5CXV - chains A and C; structure by X-ray diffraction, 2.70 A resolution.

# Chain A
Protein: Muscarinic acetylcholine receptor M1, Endolysin
Organism: Homo sapiens
Notes: EC 3.2.1.17
UniProtKB: chimeric construct of P11229, P00720: residues 2-218 from P11229 (ACM1_HUMAN) positions 2-218 (same numbers); residues 1001-1160 from P00720 positions 2-161 (UniProt number = residue number - 999); residues 355-460 from P11229 (ACM1_HUMAN) positions 355-460 (same numbers)
Amino-acid sequence (515 residues; numbered -24 to 466; the number before each row is that of its first residue; numbers below 1 keep their minus sign (Met-24 is residue -24)):
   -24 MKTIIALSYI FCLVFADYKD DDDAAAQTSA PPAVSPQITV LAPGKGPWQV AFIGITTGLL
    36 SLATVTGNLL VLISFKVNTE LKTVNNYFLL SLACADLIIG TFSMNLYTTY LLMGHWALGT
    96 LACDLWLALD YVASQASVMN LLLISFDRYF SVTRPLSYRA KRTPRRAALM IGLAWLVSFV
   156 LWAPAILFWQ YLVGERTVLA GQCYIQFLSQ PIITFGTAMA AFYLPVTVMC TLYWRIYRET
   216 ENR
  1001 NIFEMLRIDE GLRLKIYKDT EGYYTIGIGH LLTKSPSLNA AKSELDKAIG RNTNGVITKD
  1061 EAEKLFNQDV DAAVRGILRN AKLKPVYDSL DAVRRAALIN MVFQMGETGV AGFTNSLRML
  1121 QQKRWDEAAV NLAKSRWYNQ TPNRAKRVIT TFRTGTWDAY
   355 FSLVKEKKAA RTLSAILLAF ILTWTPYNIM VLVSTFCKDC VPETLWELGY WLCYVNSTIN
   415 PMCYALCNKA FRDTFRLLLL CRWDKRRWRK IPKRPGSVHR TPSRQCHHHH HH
Disordered / not traced: -24 to 19, 440-466
Cystine bridges: Cys98-Cys178, Cys391-Cys394
Differences from the reference sequence: initiating methionine (-24); expression tag (-23 to 1, 461-466); engineered mutation Gln2 (Asn in P11229), Gln12 (Asn in P11229), Gln110 (Asn in P11229), Thr1053 (Cys54 in P00720), Ala1096 (Cys97 in P00720); variant Gly1011 (Arg12 in P00720), Arg1136 (Ile137 in P00720)
Small-molecule neighbours: Tiotropium (0HK; (1R,2R,4S,5S,7S)-7-{[hydroxy(dithiophen-2-yl)acetyl]oxy}-9,9-dimethyl-3-oxa-9-azoniatricyclo[3.3.1.0~2,4~]nonane): Asp105, Tyr106, Ser109, Gln110, Trp157, Leu183, Thr189, Thr192, Ala193, Ala196, Phe197, Trp378, Tyr381, Asn382, Tyr404, Cys407, Tyr408
Curated features (UniProtKB/Swiss-Prot):
  - site: Glu170 (Subtype-specific residue that binds to snake venom muscarinic toxin 7), Thr172 (Binds to snake venom muscarinic toxin 7), Leu174 (Subtype-specific residue that binds to snake venom muscarinic toxin 7), Glu397 (Subtype-specific residue that binds to snake venom muscarinic toxin 7), Glu401 (Subtype-specific residue that binds to snake venom muscarinic toxin 7)
  - active site (Proton donor/acceptor): Glu1010, Asp1019
  - binding site (substrate): Leu1031, Phe1103, Ser1116, Asn1131
  - modified residue: Thr428 (Phosphothreonine), Ser451 (Phosphoserine), Thr455 (Phosphothreonine), Ser457 (Phosphoserine)
What the authors report for this chain:
  - mutagenesis - W164A: abolished binding to [3H]QNB

# Chain C
Protein: FLAG peptide
Amino-acid sequence (7 residues; row label = number of the first residue in the row):
     1 DYKDDDD

# Interface between chain A and chain C
Contacting residue pairs (15; chain A residue first):
  Asn60(A) with Asp1(C), hydrogen bond (side chain-backbone); Tyr2(C)
  Ser126(A) with Asp1(C)
  Arg137(A) with Asp1(C), salt bridge
  Arg218(A) with Lys3(C)
  Phe355(A) with Lys3(C)
  Ser356(A) with Lys3(C); Asp7(C), hydrogen bond
  Leu357(A) with Lys3(C)
  Val358(A) with Asp7(C)
  Lys359(A) with Asp5(C)
  Glu360(A) with Tyr2(C); Lys3(C)
  Ala363(A) with Tyr2(C), hydrophobic
  Glu1004(A) with Lys3(C), salt bridge
Also at the interface, not in a pair above, chain A (13 interface residues in all): Asp122

# In short
13 residues of chain A face 5 of chain C across their interface, with 2 hydrogen bonds and 2 salt bridges.
Among the polar pairs are Arg137(A)-Asp1(C), Glu1004(A)-Lys3(C) and Asn60(A)-Asp1(C). Chain A binds
Tiotropium. The paper reports that W164A of chain A abolishes binding to [3H]QNB.
Here chain A is Muscarinic acetylcholine receptor M1, Endolysin (Homo sapiens) and chain C is FLAG peptide.
Entry 5CXV (Structure of the human M1 muscarinic acetylcholine receptor bound to antagonist Tiotropium) was
determined by X-ray diffraction (same publication as 5DSG).
